3AGO - chain A; structure by X-ray diffraction, 0.99 A resolution.

== Chain A ==
Protein: Ribonuclease U2
Source organism: Ustilago sphaerogena
Notes: EC 3.1.27.4
UniProtKB: P00654 (RNU2_USTSP); residues 1-114 here = UniProt positions 1-114
Amino-acid sequence (114 residues; numbered 1 to 114; the number before each row is that of its first residue):
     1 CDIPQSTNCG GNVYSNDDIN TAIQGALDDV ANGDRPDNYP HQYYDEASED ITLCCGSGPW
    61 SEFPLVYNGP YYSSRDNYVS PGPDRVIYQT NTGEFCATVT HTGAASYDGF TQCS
Cystine bridges: Cys1-Cys54, Cys9-Cys113, Cys55-Cys96
Bound ions: Ca2+ site 1: Asp29, Ala31, Asn32, Tyr39; Ca2+ site 2: Asp45, Ile51
Small-molecule neighbours: 3'-amp (3AM; [(2R,3S,4R,5R)-5-(6-aminopurin-9-yl)-4-hydroxy-2-(hydroxymethyl)oxolan-3-yl] dihydrogen phosphate): Arg35, Tyr39, His41, Gln42, Tyr43, Tyr44, Glu46, Glu49, Glu62, Arg85, His101, Asp108, Gly109, Phe110
Curated features (UniProtKB/Swiss-Prot):
  - active site: His41, Glu62 (Proton acceptor), His101 (Proton donor)
  - binding site (Ca(2+)): Asp29, Val30, Ala31, Asn32, Asp37, Tyr39
  - binding site (substrate): Tyr39 to Glu49, Arg85, Asp108 to Phe110
  - site: Glu62 (Methylation inactivates enzyme)
Reported in the primary citation:
  - contacts within the chain: Asp45-Glu46, Glu49-Phe110 (hydrogen bond)
  - binding site for chloride ion: Ala31, Arg35, Tyr39, Tyr71, Ser73, Tyr78
  - Ca2+ coordination: Tyr39, Asp45, Ile51
  - conformationally variable residues (loop rearrangement): Asp29 to Asn32, Pro36, Tyr72 to Ser80
  - binding site for 3'-amp: Glu49
  - catalytic residues: Tyr39, Glu62, Arg85, His101 (by similarity / conservation)
  - specificity-determining residues: Glu49 (proposed by the authors, not directly observed)
  - post-translational modification sites: Asp45 (citing earlier work)

== Summary ==
Chain A binds 3'-amp. Asp29, Ala31, Asn32 and Tyr39 coordinate Ca2+ site 1. Curated annotation (UniProt) lists
3 active-site residues, 6 Ca2+-binding residues and 15 substrate-binding residues. From the paper: catalytic
residues Tyr39, Glu62 and Arg85 among others; a binding site for chloride ion at Ala31, Arg35 and Tyr39 among
others.
Chain A is Ribonuclease U2 (Ustilago sphaerogena); the structure, Crystal Structure of Ustilago sphaerogena
Ribonuclease U2 complexed with adenosine 3'-monophosphate, was determined by X-ray diffraction (same
publication as 3AGN).
